7VZG - chains A and C of the 14 polymer chains in the assembly; structure by electron microscopy, 2.61 A resolution.

Chain A:
Protein: PscA
From: Chloracidobacterium thermophilum
Reference sequence: G2LDR8 (G2LDR8_CHLTF); residues 8-865 here = UniProt positions 8-865
Sequence (858 residues; numbered 8 to 865; the number before each row is that of its first residue):
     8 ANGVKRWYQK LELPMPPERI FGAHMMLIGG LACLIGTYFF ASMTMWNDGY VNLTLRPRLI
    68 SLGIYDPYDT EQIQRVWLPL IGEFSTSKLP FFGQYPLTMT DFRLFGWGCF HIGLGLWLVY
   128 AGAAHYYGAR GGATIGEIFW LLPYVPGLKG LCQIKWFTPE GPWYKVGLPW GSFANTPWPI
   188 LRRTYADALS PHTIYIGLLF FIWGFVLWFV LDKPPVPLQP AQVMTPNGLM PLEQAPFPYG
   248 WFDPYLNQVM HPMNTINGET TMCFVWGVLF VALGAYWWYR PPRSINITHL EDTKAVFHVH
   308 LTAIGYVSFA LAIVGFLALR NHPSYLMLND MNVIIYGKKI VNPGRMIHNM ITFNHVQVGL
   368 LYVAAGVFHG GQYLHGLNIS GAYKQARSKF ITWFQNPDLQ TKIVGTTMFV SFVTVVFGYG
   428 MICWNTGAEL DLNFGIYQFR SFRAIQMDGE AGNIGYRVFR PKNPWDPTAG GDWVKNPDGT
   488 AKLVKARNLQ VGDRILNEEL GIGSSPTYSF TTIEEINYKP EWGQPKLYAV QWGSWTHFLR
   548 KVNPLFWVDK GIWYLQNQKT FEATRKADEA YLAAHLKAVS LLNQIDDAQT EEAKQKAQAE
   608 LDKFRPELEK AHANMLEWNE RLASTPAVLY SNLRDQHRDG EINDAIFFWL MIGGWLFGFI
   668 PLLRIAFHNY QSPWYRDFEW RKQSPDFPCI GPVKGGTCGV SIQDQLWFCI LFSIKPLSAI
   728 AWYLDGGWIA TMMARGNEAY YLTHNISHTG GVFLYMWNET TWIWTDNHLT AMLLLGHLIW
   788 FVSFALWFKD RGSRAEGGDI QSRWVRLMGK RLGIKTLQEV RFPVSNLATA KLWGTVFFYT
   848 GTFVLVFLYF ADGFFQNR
Not modelled in the structure: 8-11
Metal / ion sites: bacteriochlorophyll a Mg near E266 (its only coordinating residue here); 4Fe-4S cluster Fe: C705 (shared with 2 residues of chain a); Ca2+: D732, E766, Y856, D859, G860; Zn ion near H784 (its only coordinating residue here)
Small-molecule neighbours:
  - 2GO ([methyl 9-acetyl-14-ethyl-20-hydroxy-4,8,13,18-tetramethyl-3-{3-oxo-3-[(3,7,11,15-tetramethylhexadec-2-en-1-yl)oxy]propyl}-3,4,20,21-tetradehydrophorbine-21-carboxylatato(2-)-kappa~4~N~23~,N~24~,N~25~,N~26~]zinc), molecule 1: V422, Y426, I429, L657, G661, F664, I721, K722, P723, S725, A726, W729, I736, V759, M763, W764, T767, I770, L780, H784, W787, F845, T849, L852, V853, Y856
  - 2GO, molecule 2: F760, M763, W764
  - 84Q ([(2S)-2-[2-azanylethoxy(oxidanyl)phosphoryl]oxy-2-(13-methyltetradecanoyloxy)ethyl] 13-methyltetradecanoate): H258, M260, N261, M269, W273, A317, L318, V321, G322, A325, L326, I358, H362, A634, D642
  - 85I ([(2R)-2-[2-(methylamino)ethoxy-oxidanyl-phosphoryl]oxy-2-(13-methyltetradecanoyloxy)ethyl] 13-methyltetradecanoate), molecule 1: K12, W14, V789, P830, V831, S832, N833, T836, W840, F844
  - 85I, molecule 2: Y313, F316, I320, F323, L324, R327, R352, T359, V363, L552, L636, Y637, S638, R645, F655, M658, I659, W662, L663, F666, I727, Y730, L731, G733, F861, Q863
  - 85I, molecule 3: G412, M415, F416, F419
  - 85I, molecule 4: V789, A792, L793, R801, Q808, W811, F829, P830, V831, S832, W840, F844
  - 85N ([(2S)-2-[[(1R)-1,2-bis(13-methyltetradecanoyloxy)ethoxy]methyl]-3-oxidanyl-3-oxidanylidene-propyl]-trimethyl-azanium), molecule 1: W431, F441, I443, Y444, F446, G540
  - 85N, molecule 2: W811, V812, M815, T823, L824, E826, V827, R828, F829
  - bacteriochlorophyll a (BCL), molecule 1: L18, L20, M22, R26, I27, A30, H31, M33, L34, G37, C40, L41, T44, V126, Y133, T300, V303, F304, H307, L308, I311
  - bacteriochlorophyll a (BCL), molecule 2: P24, I27, F28, H31, M32, I35, L121, L125, F180, I187, L188, R189, R190, T191, Y192, A195, P198, H199, Y202, I203, L205, L206, I209
  - bacteriochlorophyll a (BCL), molecule 3: F28, M32, W124, L125, Y127, A128, A131, H132, V173, G174, L175, P176, F180, T183, W185, Y202
  - bacteriochlorophyll a (BCL), molecule 4: L38, L41, I42, Y45, T61, L62, I311, S315, L318, I358, N361, H362, V365, Y369
  - bacteriochlorophyll a (BCL), molecule 5: Y45, Y57, V58, T61, L62, M357, I358, F360, N361, Q364, L368, V843, Y846, T847, F850, V851, V853, F854, F857
  - bacteriochlorophyll a (BCL), molecule 6: P64, R65, S68, F207, M260, N261, T262, I263, G265, E266, M269, C270, W273, F277, L318, A325, L326, H329, S331, Y332
  - bacteriochlorophyll a (BCL), molecule 7: Y192, A193, A195, L196, H199, T200, I203, L206, I209, W210, P289, I294, L297, E298, V303, V306, H307, A310, I311
  - bacteriochlorophyll a (BCL), molecule 8: H296, L297, A302, H305, V306, T309, A310, Y313, F316, A317, V370, V374, G377, G378, Y380, L381, F397, I398, F401, L669, L670, A673, F674
  - chlorophyll a (CLA), molecule 1: Y15, Q16, K17, L18, E19, L20, F304, L308, L368, Y369, A372, F375, H376, Q379, Q710, L713, W714, I717
  - chlorophyll a (CLA), molecule 2: I35, L38, A39, I42, F46, L62, R65, L66, L69, I71, W114, F117, H118, L121, L125, I203, L206, F207, W210, V213, F277, I311, V314, L318
  - chlorophyll a (CLA), molecule 3: G56, Y57, V58, I342, Y343, H775, A778, M779, L782, V851, F854
  - chlorophyll a (CLA), molecule 4: M415, S418, F419, V422, V423, Y426, F664, I667, R671, F715, L718, F719
  - chlorophyll a (CLA), molecule 5: V422, V423, Y426, G427, C430, T433, G434, L439, F441, F664, L718, F719, K722, M739, V759, F760, M763, W787, F845
  - chlorophyll a (CLA), molecule 6: L439, N440, F441
  - chlorophyll a (CLA), molecule 7: L781, L782, H784, L785, W787, F788, F791
  - chlorophyll a (CLA), molecule 8: L785, F788, V789, F791, A792, F795, D797, S800, R801, G804, G805, Q808
  - lycopene (LYC): H31, L34, I35, L38, L41, Y45, V58, Y192, H199, H307
  - 4Fe-4S cluster (SF4): P695, C696, G698, P699, T704, C705, K796, L834
From the paper describing this entry:
  - 2GO coordination: H784
  - binding site for 85I: R801
  - Ca2+ coordination: D732, Y856, D859, G860
  - binding site for 2GO: H784

Chain C:
Protein: Cytochrome c, mono-and diheme variants
From: Chloracidobacterium thermophilum
Reference sequence: G2LDR4 (G2LDR4_CHLTF); residue numbers follow UniProt; this construct covers 15-218
Sequence (204 residues; row label = number of the first residue in the row):
    15 LLVGGCFVGS RDPNETRYPK APMPLQNQTS TLKTAEEIRR ESVAQNTPGA REAAALRDRV
    75 TPLNLQQVNE QDVAGNDPLG SPARVVLDEG EMYRDPVEIY REGRALFQNN CVGCHGHNGC
   135 GNVPRSTNFT DPGWQENNSD GGIYSSIYNG KGIGNGGGAM PAYYNQLSPQ QIRYLVAYLR
   195 AFKGRQCNGL PTLSDVERMV AERQ
Not modelled in the structure: 15-17, 50-57
Glycans and other covalent adducts: heme c (HEC) linked to C125
Metal / ion sites: heme c Fe near H129 (its only coordinating residue here)
Small-molecule neighbours:
  - chlorophyll a (CLA): G18, G19, C20, F21, V22
  - heme c (HEC), molecule 1: N124, C128, H129, V137, P138, R139, S140, T141, F143, W148, N152, I157, S160, I161, K165, A173, M174, P175, Y177, L181, L189, L193
  - heme c (HEC), molecule 2: N151, N152, S153, G156, K165
From the paper describing this entry:
  - post-translational modification sites: C20

Interface between chain A and chain C:
Pairs across the interface (112; chain A residue first):
  Y45(A) - C20(C)  hydrophobic
  A48(A) - C20(C)  hydrophobic
  T51(A) - R31(C)  hydrogen bond (backbone-side chain)
  M52(A) - S24(C)
  M52(A) - R25(C)  hydrogen bond (backbone-backbone)
  W53(A) - G23(C)
  W53(A) - R25(C)
  W53(A) - R31(C)  hydrogen bond (backbone-side chain)
  N54(A) - V22(C)
  N54(A) - G23(C)  hydrogen bond (backbone-backbone)
  N54(A) - S24(C)  hydrogen bond (side chain-backbone)
  N54(A) - R25(C)
  N54(A) - R31(C)
  D55(A) - R25(C)  salt bridge
  D55(A) - R31(C)  salt bridge
  R63(A) - R31(C)
  Y72(A) - R31(C)
  P74(A) - P33(C)
  Y75(A) - Y32(C)
  Y75(A) - P33(C)  hydrophobic
  T77(A) - Y32(C)
  T77(A) - T61(C)
  T77(A) - G63(C)
  T77(A) - A64(C)
  T77(A) - A67(C)
  E78(A) - P62(C)
  P233(A) - Q59(C)
  N234(A) - Q59(C)
  P251(A) - P36(C)
  Y252(A) - P36(C)  hydrophobic
  Y252(A) - L39(C)
  L253(A) - L39(C)
  N336(A) - K34(C)
  N336(A) - Q80(C)
  D337(A) - P33(C)
  D337(A) - K34(C)  salt bridge
  D337(A) - A35(C)
  D337(A) - P36(C)
  N339(A) - R25(C)  hydrogen bond (backbone-side chain)
  N339(A) - E29(C)
  N339(A) - T30(C)
  N339(A) - T75(C)
  I341(A) - R25(C)
  I341(A) - E29(C)
  K345(A) - Q122(C)
  K345(A) - N123(C)
  K346(A) - E29(C)  salt bridge
  K346(A) - P76(C)
  K346(A) - N123(C)
  I347(A) - L79(C)
  V348(A) - N123(C)
  N349(A) - Q80(C)
  E436(A) - N169(C)
  G510(A) - I167(C)
  S511(A) - I167(C)
  S511(A) - N169(C)  hydrogen bond
  Q531(A) - N90(C)  hydrogen bond
  E624(A) - L46(C)
  E627(A) - S44(C)  hydrogen bond
  E627(A) - T45(C)  hydrogen bond (side chain-backbone)
  E627(A) - L46(C)
  R628(A) - L46(C)
  R641(A) - L39(C)
  R641(A) - N41(C)  hydrogen bond
  R641(A) - N83(C)
  Q643(A) - L39(C)
  R742(A) - N169(C)  hydrogen bond (side chain-backbone)
  G743(A) - N179(C)  hydrogen bond (backbone-side chain)
  N744(A) - G170(C)
  N744(A) - A176(C)  hydrogen bond (side chain-backbone)
  N744(A) - Y177(C)
  N744(A) - Y178(C)
  N744(A) - N179(C)  hydrogen bond (side chain-backbone)
  N744(A) - Q180(C)  hydrogen bond (side chain-backbone)
  E745(A) - N169(C)
  E745(A) - G170(C)
  E745(A) - Y178(C)  hydrogen bond (backbone-side chain)
  A746(A) - Y178(C)
  Y748(A) - E84(C)
  L749(A) - V87(C)  hydrophobic
  L749(A) - G89(C)
  L749(A) - N90(C)
  L749(A) - Y178(C)  hydrophobic
  L749(A) - N179(C)
  N752(A) - E84(C)
  N752(A) - Q85(C)
  N752(A) - N90(C)  hydrogen bond
  I753(A) - E84(C)
  I753(A) - N179(C)  hydrogen bond (backbone-side chain)
  W769(A) - N123(C)
  W769(A) - N124(C)  hydrogen bond
  W769(A) - Q180(C)
  W771(A) - H131(C)
  T772(A) - Q122(C)
  T772(A) - N123(C)
  T772(A) - V126(C)
  T772(A) - H131(C)
  N774(A) - H131(C)
  F862(A) - Q81(C)
  Q863(A) - Q81(C)
  N864(A) - Q81(C)
  N864(A) - V82(C)
  N864(A) - E84(C)  hydrogen bond
  N864(A) - V87(C)
  N864(A) - Q180(C)
  R865(A) - M37(C)
  R865(A) - P38(C)  hydrogen bond (side chain-backbone)
  R865(A) - L39(C)
  R865(A) - Q80(C)
  R865(A) - Q81(C)
  R865(A) - V82(C)  hydrogen bond (backbone-backbone)
  R865(A) - N83(C)  hydrogen bond
Interface residues without a listed pair, chain A (62 interface residues in all): G56, V58, M338, V340, G344, L437, L623, S754, T768
Interface residues without a listed pair, chain C (56 interface residues in all): G19, V74, A119, G127, G168
The authors on this interface:
  - interface residues, chain A: D55(A), D337(A), K346(A)

Summary:
Chain A and chain C form an interface of 62 and 56 residues respectively; the contacts include 24 hydrogen
bonds and 4 salt bridges. Polar pairs include D55(A)-R25(C), D55(A)-R31(C) and D337(A)-K34(C). From the paper:
a binding site for 85I at R801(A); a binding site for 2GO at H784(A).
Here chain A is PscA and chain C is Cytochrome c, mono-and diheme variants, both from Chloracidobacterium
thermophilum. Entry 7VZG (Structure of the Acidobacteria homodimeric reaction center bound with cytochrome c
(the larger form)) was determined by electron microscopy (same publication as 7VZR).
